PDB entry 2IGN | X-ray diffraction, 1.65 A resolution | chains D and C of the 4 polymer chains in the assembly

== Chain D (and C) ==
Molecule: Pyranose oxidase
Source organism: Trametes ochracea
Notes: EC 1.1.3.10; chain C of this document is another copy of the same molecule, construct and numbering; everything in this record applies to it too
Reference sequence: Q7ZA32 (Q7ZA32_TRAOC); residues 1-623 here = UniProt positions 1-623
Sequence (623 residues; row label = number of the first residue in the row):
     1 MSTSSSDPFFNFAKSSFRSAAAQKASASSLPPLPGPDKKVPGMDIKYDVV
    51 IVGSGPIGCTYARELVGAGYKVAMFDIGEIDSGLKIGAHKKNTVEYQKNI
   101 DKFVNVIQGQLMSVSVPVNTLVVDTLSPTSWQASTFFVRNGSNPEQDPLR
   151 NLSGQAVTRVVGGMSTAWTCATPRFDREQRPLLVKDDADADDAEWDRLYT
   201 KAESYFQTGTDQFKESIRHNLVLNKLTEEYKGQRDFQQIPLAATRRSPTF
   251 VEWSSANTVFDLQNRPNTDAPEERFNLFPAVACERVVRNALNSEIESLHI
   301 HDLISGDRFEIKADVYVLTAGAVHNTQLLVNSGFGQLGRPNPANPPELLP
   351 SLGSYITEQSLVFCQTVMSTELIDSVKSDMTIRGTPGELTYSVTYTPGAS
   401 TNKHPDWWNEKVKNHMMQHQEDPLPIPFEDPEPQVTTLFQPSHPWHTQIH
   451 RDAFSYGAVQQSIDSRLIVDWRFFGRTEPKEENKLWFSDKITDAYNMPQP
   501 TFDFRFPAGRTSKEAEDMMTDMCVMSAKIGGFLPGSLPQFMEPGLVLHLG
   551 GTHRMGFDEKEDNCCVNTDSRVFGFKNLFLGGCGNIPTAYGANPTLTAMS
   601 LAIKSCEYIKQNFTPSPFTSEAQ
Unresolved in the structure: 1-42, 620-623
Differences from the reference sequence: engineered mutation Ala167 (His in Q7ZA32)
Ligand contacts: FAD (flavin-adenine dinucleotide): Val52, Gly53, Ser54, Gly55, Pro56, Ile57, Gly58, Phe75, Asp76, Ile77, Gly78, Ile107, Leu111, Thr158, Arg159, Val160, Gly162, Gly163, Met164, Ser165, Ala167, Trp168, Thr169, Cys170, Ala171, Val281, Ala282, Cys283, Thr319, Ala320, Gly321, His324, Leu547, His548, Gly582, Cys583, Asn593, Pro594, Thr595
From the paper describing this entry:
  - mutagenesis - H167A: decreased catalytic activity on D-Glc
  - specificity-determining residues: Asp452, Arg472 (proposed by the authors, not directly observed)
  - mutagenesis - H548N (46,000-fold): abolished catalytic activity

== Chain D / chain C interface ==
Contacting residue pairs (113):
  Glu79(D) - Thr93(C)
  Glu79(D) - Val94(C)  hydrogen bond (side chain-backbone)
  Ile80(D) - Gly83(C)
  Ile80(D) - Leu84(C)  hydrophobic
  Asp81(D) - Gly83(C)
  Gly83(D) - Ile80(C)
  Gly83(D) - Asp81(C)
  Thr93(D) - Glu79(C)
  Val94(D) - Glu79(C)  hydrogen bond (backbone-side chain)
  Val94(D) - Tyr495(C)
  Glu95(D) - Met112(C)
  Glu95(D) - Arg159(C)  salt bridge
  Glu95(D) - Tyr495(C)  hydrogen bond
  Tyr96(D) - Gly109(C)  hydrogen bond (side chain-backbone)
  Lys98(D) - Ala494(C)  hydrogen bond (side chain-backbone)
  Lys98(D) - Tyr495(C)
  Asn99(D) - Met112(C)
  Lys102(D) - Gln108(C)  hydrogen bond (side chain-backbone)
  Lys102(D) - Gly109(C)
  Lys102(D) - Leu111(C)  hydrogen bond (side chain-backbone)
  Lys102(D) - Met112(C)
  Asn105(D) - Asn105(C)
  Asn105(D) - Gln108(C)  hydrogen bond
  Asn105(D) - Gly109(C)
  Gln108(D) - Lys102(C)  hydrogen bond (backbone-side chain)
  Gln108(D) - Asn105(C)
  Gly109(D) - Tyr96(C)  hydrogen bond (backbone-side chain)
  Gly109(D) - Lys102(C)
  Gly109(D) - Asn105(C)
  Leu111(D) - Lys102(C)  hydrogen bond (backbone-side chain)
  Met112(D) - Glu95(C)
  Met112(D) - Asn99(C)
  Met112(D) - Lys102(C)
  Asn119(D) - Ala458(C)  hydrogen bond (side chain-backbone)
  Asn119(D) - Gln461(C)
  Asn119(D) - Ser462(C)  hydrogen bond
  Leu121(D) - Ala458(C)
  Leu121(D) - Val459(C)
  Leu121(D) - Ser462(C)  hydrogen bond (backbone-side chain)
  Val123(D) - Val459(C)  hydrophobic
  Val123(D) - Pro534(C)  hydrophobic
  Thr125(D) - Pro534(C)
  Leu126(D) - Val367(C)  hydrophobic
  Leu126(D) - Pro534(C)
  Ser127(D) - Gly531(C)
  Thr129(D) - Ser369(C)
  Thr129(D) - Thr370(C)  hydrogen bond (backbone-backbone)
  Ser130(D) - Val367(C)  hydrogen bond (side chain-backbone)
  Ser130(D) - Met368(C)
  Ser130(D) - Thr370(C)  hydrogen bond (backbone-side chain)
  Ser130(D) - Gly531(C)  hydrogen bond (side chain-backbone)
  Trp131(D) - Val367(C)
  Trp131(D) - Met368(C)  hydrogen bond (backbone-backbone)
  Trp131(D) - Ser369(C)
  Trp131(D) - Thr370(C)
  Trp131(D) - Ile373(C)
  Trp131(D) - Pro423(C)
  Trp131(D) - Leu424(C)
  Trp131(D) - Leu467(C)  hydrophobic
  Gln132(D) - Ile463(C)
  Gln132(D) - Leu467(C)
  Phe137(D) - Asp422(C)
  Phe137(D) - Pro423(C)
  Phe137(D) - Asp464(C)
  Arg139(D) - Ser462(C)  hydrogen bond (side chain-backbone)
  Arg139(D) - Asp464(C)
  Asn140(D) - Gln461(C)  hydrogen bond (side chain-backbone)
  Asn140(D) - Ile463(C)  hydrogen bond (side chain-backbone)
  Asn140(D) - Asp464(C)
  Asn140(D) - Ser465(C)  hydrogen bond (side chain-backbone)
  Arg159(D) - Glu95(C)  salt bridge
  Val367(D) - Leu126(C)  hydrophobic
  Val367(D) - Ser130(C)  hydrogen bond (backbone-side chain)
  Val367(D) - Trp131(C)
  Met368(D) - Ser130(C)
  Met368(D) - Trp131(C)  hydrogen bond (backbone-backbone)
  Ser369(D) - Thr129(C)
  Ser369(D) - Trp131(C)
  Thr370(D) - Thr129(C)  hydrogen bond (backbone-backbone)
  Thr370(D) - Ser130(C)  hydrogen bond (side chain-backbone)
  Thr370(D) - Trp131(C)
  Ile373(D) - Trp131(C)
  Asp422(D) - Phe137(C)
  Pro423(D) - Trp131(C)
  Pro423(D) - Phe137(C)
  Leu424(D) - Trp131(C)
  Ala458(D) - Asn119(C)  hydrogen bond (backbone-side chain)
  Ala458(D) - Leu121(C)
  Val459(D) - Leu121(C)
  Val459(D) - Val123(C)  hydrophobic
  Gln461(D) - Asn119(C)
  Gln461(D) - Asn140(C)  hydrogen bond (backbone-side chain)
  Ser462(D) - Asn119(C)  hydrogen bond
  Ser462(D) - Leu121(C)  hydrogen bond (side chain-backbone)
  Ser462(D) - Arg139(C)  hydrogen bond (backbone-side chain)
  Ile463(D) - Gln132(C)
  Ile463(D) - Asn140(C)  hydrogen bond (backbone-side chain)
  Asp464(D) - Phe137(C)
  Asp464(D) - Arg139(C)
  Asp464(D) - Asn140(C)
  Ser465(D) - Asn140(C)  hydrogen bond (backbone-side chain)
  Leu467(D) - Trp131(C)  hydrophobic
  Leu467(D) - Gln132(C)
  Ala494(D) - Lys98(C)  hydrogen bond (backbone-side chain)
  Tyr495(D) - Val94(C)
  Tyr495(D) - Glu95(C)  hydrogen bond
  Tyr495(D) - Lys98(C)
  Gly531(D) - Ser127(C)
  Gly531(D) - Thr129(C)
  Gly531(D) - Ser130(C)  hydrogen bond (backbone-side chain)
  Pro534(D) - Val123(C)  hydrophobic
  Pro534(D) - Thr125(C)
  Pro534(D) - Leu126(C)
Other interface residues (no listed pair), chain D (59 interface residues in all): Ser82, Leu84, Gln110, Val122, Val138, Leu303, Ile304, Arg466, Gly530
Other interface residues (no listed pair), chain C (58 interface residues in all): Asn92, Gln110, Val122, Leu303, Ile304, Arg466, Gly530

== Summary ==
59 residues of chain D and 58 residues of chain C are in contact, with 37 hydrogen bonds and 2 salt bridges.
Among the polar pairs are Glu95(D)-Arg159(C), Glu79(D)-Val94(C) and Glu95(D)-Tyr495(C). Chain D binds
flavin-adenine dinucleotide. The paper reports that H167A of chain D reduces catalytic activity on D-Glc;
specificity determinants Asp452(D) and Arg472(D).
Both chains are Pyranose oxidase (Trametes ochracea). Entry 2IGN (Crystal structure of recombinant pyranose
2-oxidase H167A mutant) was determined by X-ray diffraction (same publication as 2IGK, 2IGM and 2IGO).
